Entry 6UUA (X-ray diffraction, 4.00 A resolution (low resolution: residue-level contacts below are approximate; hydrogen-bond / salt-bridge calls are withheld)); this record covers chains CCC and 222 of the 8 polymer chains in the assembly.

== Chain CCC ==
Protein: DNA-directed RNA polymerase subunit beta
From: Escherichia coli
Notes: EC 2.7.7.6
Reference sequence: P0A8V4 (RPOB_ECO57); numbering as in UniProt (aligned over 1-1342)
Sequence (1342 residues; numbered 1 to 1342; the number before each row is that of its first residue):
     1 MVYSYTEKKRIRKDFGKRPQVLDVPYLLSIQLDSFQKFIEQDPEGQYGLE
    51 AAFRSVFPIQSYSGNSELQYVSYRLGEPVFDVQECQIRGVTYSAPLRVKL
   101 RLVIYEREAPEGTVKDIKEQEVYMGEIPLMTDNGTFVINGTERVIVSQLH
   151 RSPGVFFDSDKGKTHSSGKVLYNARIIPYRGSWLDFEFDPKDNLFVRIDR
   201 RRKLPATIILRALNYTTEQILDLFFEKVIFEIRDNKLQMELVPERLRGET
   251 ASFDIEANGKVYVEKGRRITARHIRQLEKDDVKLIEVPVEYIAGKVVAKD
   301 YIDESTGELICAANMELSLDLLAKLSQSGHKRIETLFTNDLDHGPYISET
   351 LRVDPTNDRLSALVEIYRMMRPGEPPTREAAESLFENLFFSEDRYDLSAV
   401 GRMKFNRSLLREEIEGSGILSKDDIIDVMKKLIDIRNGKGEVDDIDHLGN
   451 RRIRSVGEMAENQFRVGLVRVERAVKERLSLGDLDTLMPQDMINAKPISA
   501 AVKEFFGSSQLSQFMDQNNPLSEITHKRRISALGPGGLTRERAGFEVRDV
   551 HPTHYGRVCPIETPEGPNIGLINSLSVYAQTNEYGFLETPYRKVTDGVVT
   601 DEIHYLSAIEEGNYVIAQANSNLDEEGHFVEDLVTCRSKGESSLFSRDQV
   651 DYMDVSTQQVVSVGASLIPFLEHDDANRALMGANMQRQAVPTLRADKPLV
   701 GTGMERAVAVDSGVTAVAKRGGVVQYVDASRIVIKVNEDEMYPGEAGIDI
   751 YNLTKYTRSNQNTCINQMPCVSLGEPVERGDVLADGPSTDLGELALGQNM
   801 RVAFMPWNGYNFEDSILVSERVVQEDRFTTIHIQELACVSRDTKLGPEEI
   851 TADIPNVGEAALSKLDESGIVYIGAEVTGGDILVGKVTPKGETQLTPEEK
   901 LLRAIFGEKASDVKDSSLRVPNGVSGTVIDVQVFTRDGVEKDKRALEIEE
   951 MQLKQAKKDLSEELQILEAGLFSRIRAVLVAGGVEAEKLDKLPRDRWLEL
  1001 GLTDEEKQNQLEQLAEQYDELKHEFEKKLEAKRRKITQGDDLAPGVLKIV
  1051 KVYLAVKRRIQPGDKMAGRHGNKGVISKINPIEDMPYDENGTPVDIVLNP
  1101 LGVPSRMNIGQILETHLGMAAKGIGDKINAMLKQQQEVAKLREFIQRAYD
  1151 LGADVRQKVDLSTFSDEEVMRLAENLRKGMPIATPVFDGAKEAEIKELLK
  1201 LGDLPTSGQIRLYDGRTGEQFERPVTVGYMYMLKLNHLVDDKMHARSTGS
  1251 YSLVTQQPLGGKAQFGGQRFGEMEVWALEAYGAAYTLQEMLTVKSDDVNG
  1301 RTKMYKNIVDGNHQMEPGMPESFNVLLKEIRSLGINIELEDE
Disordered / not traced: 1-2

== Chain 222 ==
Molecule: Synthetic DNA 50-MER (promoter template strand)
Sequence (50 nucleotides; row label = number of the first residue in the row):
     3 TCCGCGTCAGACTCGTAGGATTATAGCATACGTGAGGTGGGATGTCAAGG
Disordered / not traced: 37-52

== Chain CCC / chain 222 interface ==
Pairs across the interface (16; chain CCC residue first):
  Asn139(CCC) with DA22(222)
  Asn494(CCC) with DA25(222)
  Lys496(CCC) with DT24(222)
  Ala500(CCC) with DT24(222)
  Lys503(CCC) with DA22(222); DT23(222)
  Phe514(CCC) with DG20(222); DG21(222)
  Glu541(CCC) with DA13(222)
  Gly1261(CCC) with DT18(222)
  Lys1262(CCC) with DT18(222)
  Ala1263(CCC) with DA19(222)
  Arg1269(CCC) with DC16(222); DG17(222)
  Gly1271(CCC) with DC16(222)
  Met1273(CCC) with DT15(222)
Other interface residues (no listed pair), chain CCC (19 interface residues in all): Phe506, Gly507, Gly1267, Gln1268, Glu1272, Glu1274

== Summary ==
19 residues of chain CCC face 12 of chain 222 across their interface.
Chain CCC is DNA-directed RNA polymerase subunit beta (Escherichia coli) and chain 222 is Synthetic DNA 50-MER
(promoter template strand); the structure, E. coli sigma-S transcription initiation complex with a mismatching
CTP ("Fresh" crystal soaked with CTP for ..., was determined by X-ray diffraction, deposited together with
6UTV, 6UTW, 6UTX, 6UTY, 6UTZ, 6UU0 and 11 further entries.
